Entry 6SE0 (electron microscopy, 3.80 A resolution); this record covers chains G and J of the 10 polymer chains in the assembly.

[Chain G]
Molecule: Histone H2A type 2-A
From: Homo sapiens
UniProtKB: Q6FI13 (H2A2A_HUMAN); residues 0-129 here correspond to UniProt positions 1-130 (UniProt number = residue number + 1)
Chain sequence (130 residues; each row starts with the number of its first residue; numbering starts at 0):
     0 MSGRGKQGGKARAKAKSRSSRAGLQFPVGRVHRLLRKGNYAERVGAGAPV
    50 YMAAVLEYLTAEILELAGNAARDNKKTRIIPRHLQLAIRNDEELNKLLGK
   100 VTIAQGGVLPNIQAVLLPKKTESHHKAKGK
Disordered / not traced: 0-8, 117-129

[Chain J]
Molecule: 145-nt DNA strand
From: synthetic construct
Sequence (145 nucleotides; each row starts with the number of its first residue; numbers below 1 keep their minus sign (DA-72 is residue -72)):
   -72 ATCGATGTATATATCTGACACGTGCCTGGAGACTAGGGAGTAATCCCCTT
   -22 GGCGGTTAAAACGCGGGGGACAGCGCGTACGTGCGTTTAAGCGGTGCTAG
    28 AGCTGTCTACGACCAATTGAGCGGCCTCGGCACCGGGATTCTGAT

[Chain G / chain J interface]
Contacting residue pairs - 13 pairs, chain G then chain J:
  Arg11(G) - DG-44(J)  base contact
  Ala12(G) - DA-41(J)  phosphate contact
  Lys15(G) - DA-43(J)  phosphate contact
  Lys15(G) - DG-42(J)  hydrogen bond to the phosphate
  Ser16(G) - DA-43(J)  hydrogen bond to the phosphate
  Arg17(G) - DA-43(J)  salt bridge to the phosphate
  Gly28(G) - DG-44(J)  phosphate contact
  Gly28(G) - DA-43(J)  phosphate contact
  Arg29(G) - DG-44(J)  phosphate contact
  Arg32(G) - DG-44(J)  salt bridge to the phosphate
  Arg42(G) - DG-37(J)  base contact
  Arg77(G) - DC-54(J)  sugar contact
  Arg77(G) - DA-53(J)  salt bridge to the phosphate
Interface residues without a listed pair, chain G (13 interface residues in all): Ala10, Ala14, Arg35

[Overview]
13 residues of chain G face 7 of chain J across their interface; the contacts include 2 hydrogen bonds and 3
salt bridges. Polar pairs include Lys15(G)-DG-42(J), Ser16(G)-DA-43(J) and Arg17(G)-DA-43(J).
Here chain G is Histone H2A type 2-A (Homo sapiens) and chain J is a 145-nt DNA strand (synthetic construct).
Entry 6SE0 (Class 1 : CENP-A nucleosome) was determined by electron microscopy together with 6SE6, 6SEE, 6SEF
and 6SEG from the same study.
